Entry 1J9E (X-ray diffraction, 1.44 A resolution); this record covers chain A.

Chain A:
Molecule: Flavodoxin
Source organism: Desulfovibrio vulgaris
UniProtKB: P00323 (FLAV_DESVH); numbering as in UniProt (aligned over 2-148)
Sequence (147 residues; row label = number of the first residue in the row):
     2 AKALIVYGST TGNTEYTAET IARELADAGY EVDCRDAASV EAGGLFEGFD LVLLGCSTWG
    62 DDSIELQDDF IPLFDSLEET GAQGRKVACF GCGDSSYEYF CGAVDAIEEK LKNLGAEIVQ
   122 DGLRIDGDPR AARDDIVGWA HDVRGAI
Differences from the reference sequence: engineered mutation Cys35 (Ser in P00323)
Ligand contacts: FMN (flavin mononucleotide): Gly9, Ser10, Thr11, Thr12, Gly13, Asn14, Thr15, Glu16, Ser58, Thr59, Trp60, Gly61, Asp62, Ser64, Gln68, Cys93, Gly94, Asp95, Tyr98, Tyr100, Phe101, Cys102

Summary:
Bound to chain A: flavin mononucleotide.
Chain A is Flavodoxin (Desulfovibrio vulgaris); the structure, Low Temperature (100K) Crystal Structure of
Flavodoxin D. vulgaris S35C Mutant at 1.44 Angstrom Resolution, was determined by X-ray diffraction (same
publication as 1J8Q and 1J9G).
